PDB entry 8K60 | electron microscopy, 3.40 A resolution | chains C and G of the 11 polymer chains in the assembly

== Chain C ==
Molecule: DNA-directed RNA polymerase subunit beta
Source organism: Streptomyces coelicolor (strain ATCC BAA-471 / A3(2) / M145)
Notes: EC 2.7.7.6
UniProt: Q9L0L0 (RPOB_STRCO); numbering as in UniProt (aligned over 1-1161)
Amino-acid sequence (1161 residues; each row starts with the number of its first residue):
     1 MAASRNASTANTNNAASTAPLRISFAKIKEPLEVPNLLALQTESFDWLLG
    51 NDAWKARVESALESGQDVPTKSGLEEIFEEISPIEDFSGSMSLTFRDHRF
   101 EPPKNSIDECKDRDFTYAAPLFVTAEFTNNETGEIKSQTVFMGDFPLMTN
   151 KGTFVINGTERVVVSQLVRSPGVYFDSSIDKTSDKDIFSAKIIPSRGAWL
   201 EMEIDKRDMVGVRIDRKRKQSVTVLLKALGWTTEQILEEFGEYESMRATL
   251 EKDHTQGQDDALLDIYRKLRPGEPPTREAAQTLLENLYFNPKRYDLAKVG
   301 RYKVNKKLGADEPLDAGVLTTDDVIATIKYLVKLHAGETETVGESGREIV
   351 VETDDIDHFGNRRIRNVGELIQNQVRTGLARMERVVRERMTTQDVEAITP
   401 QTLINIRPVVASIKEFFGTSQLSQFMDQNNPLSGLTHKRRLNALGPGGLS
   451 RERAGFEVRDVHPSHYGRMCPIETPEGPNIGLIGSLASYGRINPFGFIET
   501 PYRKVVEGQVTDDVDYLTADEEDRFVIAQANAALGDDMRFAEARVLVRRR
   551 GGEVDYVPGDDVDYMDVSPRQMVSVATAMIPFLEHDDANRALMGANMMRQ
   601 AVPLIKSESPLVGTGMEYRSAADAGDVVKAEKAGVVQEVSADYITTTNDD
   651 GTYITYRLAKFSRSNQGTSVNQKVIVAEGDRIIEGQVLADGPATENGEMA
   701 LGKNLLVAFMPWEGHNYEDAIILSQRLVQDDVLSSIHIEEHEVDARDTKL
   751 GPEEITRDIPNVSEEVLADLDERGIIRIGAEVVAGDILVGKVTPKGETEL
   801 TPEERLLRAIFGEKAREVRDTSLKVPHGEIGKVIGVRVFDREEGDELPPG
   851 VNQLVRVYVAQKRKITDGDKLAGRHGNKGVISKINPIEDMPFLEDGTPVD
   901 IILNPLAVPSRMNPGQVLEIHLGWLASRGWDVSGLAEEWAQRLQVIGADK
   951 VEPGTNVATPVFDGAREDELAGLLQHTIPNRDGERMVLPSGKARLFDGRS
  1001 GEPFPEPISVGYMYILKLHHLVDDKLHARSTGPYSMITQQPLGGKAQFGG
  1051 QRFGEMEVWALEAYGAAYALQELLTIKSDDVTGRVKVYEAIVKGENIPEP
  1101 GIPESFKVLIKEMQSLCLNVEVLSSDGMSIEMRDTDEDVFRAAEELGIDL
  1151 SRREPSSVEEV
Disordered / not traced: 1-15, 1132-1161

== Chain G ==
Molecule: Non-template strand DNA for AfsS promoter
Sequence (59 nucleotides; row label = number of the first residue in the row; numbers below 1 keep their minus sign (DC-2 is residue -2)):
    -2 CCGGAGCGTTCAGCGTTCGTTTATCTCCCCCTGGTATAATGGGAGCTGTC
    48 ACGGATGCA
Disordered / not traced: -2 to 0

== Interface between chain C and chain G ==
Contacting residue pairs - 12 pairs, chain C then chain G:
  Arg196(C) - DC43(G)  hydrogen bond to the base
  Gly197(C) - DC43(G)  hydrogen bond to the base
  Trp199(C) - DT44(G)  hydrogen bond to the base
  Arg216(C) - DT44(G)  hydrogen bond to the phosphate
  Arg216(C) - DG45(G)  salt bridge to the phosphate
  Arg293(C) - DG42(G)  hydrogen bond to the base
  Gly448(C) - DG45(G)  base contact
  Leu449(C) - DG45(G)  base contact
  Ser450(C) - DG45(G)  base contact
  Glu452(C) - DT46(G)  base contact
  Arg453(C) - DG45(G)  salt bridge to the phosphate
  Arg453(C) - DT46(G)  sugar contact
Interface residues without a listed pair, chain C (14 interface residues in all): Ala198, Arg218, Arg270, Ala454
Interface residues without a listed pair, chain G (7 interface residues in all): DA41, DC55

== In short ==
14 residues of chain C and 7 residues of chain G are in contact, with 5 hydrogen bonds and 2 salt bridges.
Polar pairs include Arg196(C)-DC43(G), Gly197(C)-DC43(G) and Trp199(C)-DT44(G).
Here chain C is DNA-directed RNA polymerase subunit beta (Streptomyces coelicolor (strain ATCC BAA-471 / A3(2)
/ M145)) and chain G is Non-template strand DNA for AfsS promoter. Entry 8K60 (Cryo-EM structure of
Streptomyces coelicolor transcription initiation complex with the global transcription factor AfsR) was
determined by electron microscopy.
